3FRB - chain X; structure by X-ray diffraction, 2.00 A resolution.

[Chain X]
Name: Dihydrofolate reductase
Source organism: Staphylococcus aureus
Notes: EC 1.5.1.3
UniProt: P0A017 (DYR_STAAU); residues 1-158 here correspond to UniProt positions 2-159 (UniProt number = residue number + 1)
Sequence (158 residues; each row starts with the number of its first residue):
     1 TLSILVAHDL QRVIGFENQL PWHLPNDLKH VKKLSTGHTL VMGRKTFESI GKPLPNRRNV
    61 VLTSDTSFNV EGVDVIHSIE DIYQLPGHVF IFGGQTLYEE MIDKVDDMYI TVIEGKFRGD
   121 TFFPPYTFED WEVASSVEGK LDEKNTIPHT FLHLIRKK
Unresolved in the structure: 158
Differences from the reference sequence: engineered mutation Y98 (Phe99 in P0A017)
Ligand contacts:
  - NADP (NAP; NADP nicotinamide-adenine-dinucleotide phosphate): L5, V6, A7, I14, G15, F16, N18, Q19, L20, W22, G43, R44, K45, T46, L62, T63, S64, D65, H77, I79, F92, G93, G94, Q95, T96, L97, Y98, E100, D120, T121
  - trimethoprim (TOP): L5, V6, A7, L20, D27, L28, V31, S49, I50, F92, Y98, T111
UniProt features mapped onto this chain:
  - binding site (substrate): L5, V6, D27, S49, R57, F92
  - binding site (NADP(+)): V6, A7, I14 to Q19, G43 to T46, L62 to D65, F92 to L97, E100, T121

[Overview]
Ligands of chain X: NADP and trimethoprim. Curated annotation (UniProt) lists 6 substrate-binding residues and
24 NADP+-binding residues.
Chain X is Dihydrofolate reductase (Staphylococcus aureus); the structure, S. aureus F98Y DHFR complexed with
TMP, was determined by X-ray diffraction, deposited together with 3FRA, 3FRD, 3FRE and 3FRF.
